PDB entry 5J0N | electron microscopy, 11.00 A resolution (very low resolution: no residue pairs are listed; an interface is given only as per-side residue counts) | chains A and F of the 15 polymer chains in the assembly

[Chain A]
Molecule: attP(-117 to +79)
Sequence (197 nucleotides; each row starts with the number of its first residue; numbers below 1 keep their minus sign (DG-117 is residue -117)):
  -117 GTCGGCATAGTGACTGCATATGTTGTGTTTTACAGTATTATGTAGTCTGT
   -67 TTTTTATGCAAAATCTAATTTAATATATTGATATTTATATCATTTTACGT
   -17 TTCTCGTTCAGCTTTAATACAATAAGTTGGAATTCTAAAAAAGCATTGCT
    33 TATCAATTTGTTGCAACGAACAGGTCACTATCAGTCAAAATATTGAT

[Chain F]
Name: Integrase
Source organism: Enterobacteria phage lambda
Notes: EC 2.7.7.-, 3.1.-.-
UniProtKB: P03700 (VINT_LAMBD); residues 1-356 here = UniProt positions 1-356
Amino-acid sequence (356 residues; numbered 1 to 356; the number before each row is that of its first residue):
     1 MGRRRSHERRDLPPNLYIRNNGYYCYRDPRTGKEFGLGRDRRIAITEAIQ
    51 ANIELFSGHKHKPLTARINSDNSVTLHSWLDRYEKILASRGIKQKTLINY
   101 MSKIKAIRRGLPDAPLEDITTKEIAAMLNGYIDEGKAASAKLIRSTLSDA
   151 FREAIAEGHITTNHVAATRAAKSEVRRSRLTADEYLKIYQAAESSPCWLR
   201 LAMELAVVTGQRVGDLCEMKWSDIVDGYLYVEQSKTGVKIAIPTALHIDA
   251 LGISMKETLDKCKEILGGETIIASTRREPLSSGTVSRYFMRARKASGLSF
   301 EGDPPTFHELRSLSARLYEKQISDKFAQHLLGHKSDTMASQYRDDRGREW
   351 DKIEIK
Curated features (UniProtKB/Swiss-Prot):
  - active site: Arg212, Lys235, His308, Arg311, His333, Tyr342 (O-(3'-phospho-DNA)-tyrosine intermediate)
  - mutagenesis: Glu47 (E47A: Complete loss of interaction with the integrase)
From the paper describing this entry:
  - catalytic residues: Tyr342 (citing earlier work)

[Interface between chain A and chain F]
At this resolution (11 A) residue pairs are not listed: 23 residues of chain A and 40 of chain F lie at the interface.

[In short]
Chain A and chain F form an interface of 23 and 40 residues respectively. Curated annotation (UniProt) lists 6
active-site residues and one mutagenesis site on chain F. From the paper: the catalytic residue Tyr342(F).
Chain A is attP(-117 to +79) and chain F is Integrase (Enterobacteria phage lambda); the structure, Lambda
excision HJ intermediate, was determined by electron microscopy.
